PDB entry 6RDO | electron microscopy, 3.10 A resolution | chains 1 and 7 of the 31 polymer chains in the assembly

Chain 1:
Protein: ATP synthase associated protein ASA1
Source organism: Polytomella sp. Pringsheim 198.80
UniProt: Q85JD5 (Q85JD5_9CHLO); numbering as in UniProt (aligned over 1-618)
Chain sequence (618 residues; each row starts with the number of its first residue):
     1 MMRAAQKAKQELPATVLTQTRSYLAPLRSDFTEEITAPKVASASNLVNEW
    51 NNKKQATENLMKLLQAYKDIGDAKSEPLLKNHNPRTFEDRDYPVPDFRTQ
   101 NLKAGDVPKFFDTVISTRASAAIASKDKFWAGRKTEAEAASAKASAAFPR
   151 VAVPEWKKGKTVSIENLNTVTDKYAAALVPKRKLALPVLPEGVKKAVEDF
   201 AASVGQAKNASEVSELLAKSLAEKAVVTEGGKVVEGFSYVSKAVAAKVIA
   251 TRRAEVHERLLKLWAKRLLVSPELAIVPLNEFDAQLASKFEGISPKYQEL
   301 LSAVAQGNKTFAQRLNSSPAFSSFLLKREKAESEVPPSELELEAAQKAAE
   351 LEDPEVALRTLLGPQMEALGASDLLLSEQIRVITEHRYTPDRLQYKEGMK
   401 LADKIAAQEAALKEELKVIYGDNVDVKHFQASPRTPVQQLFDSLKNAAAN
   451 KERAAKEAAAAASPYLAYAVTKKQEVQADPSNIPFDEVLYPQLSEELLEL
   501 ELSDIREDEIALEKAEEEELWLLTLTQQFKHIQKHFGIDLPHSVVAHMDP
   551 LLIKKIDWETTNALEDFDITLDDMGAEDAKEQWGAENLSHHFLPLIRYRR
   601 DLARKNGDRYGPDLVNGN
Not modelled in the structure: 1-22, 618

Chain 7:
Protein: Mitochondrial ATP synthase associated protein ASA7
Source organism: Polytomella sp. Pringsheim 198.80
UniProt: D8V7I2 (D8V7I2_9CHLO); residues 1-190 here = UniProt positions 1-190
Chain sequence (190 residues; numbered 1 to 190; the number before each row is that of its first residue):
     1 MSSVRAGVEAGRRDLTTFTFSGLQDAPVAALSGSIKLNVAAKAGKAEVTV
    51 AAGAAKAATQVSAAALRKLSGSKISLAEVARISVLHSSIQNYLLSLSNER
   101 YQLLSQWPDFTTMYGKDFYYRAHPEDLKKFYDAADEYYKLYETVTEFDSL
   151 SALASQVVPNYAARRRSTVHPAIGSTVADGAFTNFLLSKQ
Not modelled in the structure: 1-14

Chain 1 / chain 7 interface:
Residue-residue contacts - 109 pairs, chain 1 then chain 7:
  Y23(1) with R81(7); I82(7); H86(7); S151(7); A152(7); S155(7), hydrogen bond (backbone-side chain)
  L24(1) with S155(7)
  A25(1) with S155(7); P159(7), hydrophobic
  R28(1) with N160(7), hydrogen bond; A163(7); R166(7)
  D30(1) with R166(7), salt bridge
  F31(1) with R166(7); T168(7)
  T32(1) with A163(7), hydrogen bond (side chain-backbone); R164(7); R166(7), hydrogen bond (backbone-backbone); S167(7), hydrogen bond (backbone-side chain); T168(7), hydrogen bond (backbone-backbone)
  E33(1) with T168(7)
  I35(1) with V169(7), hydrophobic; I173(7), hydrophobic; G174(7)
  T36(1) with R164(7); S175(7)
  P38(1) with R164(7)
  V47(1) with L103(7), hydrophobic
  W50(1) with R100(7); L103(7), hydrophobic; L104(7), hydrophobic; W107(7); L140(7)
  K53(1) with W107(7); E136(7), salt bridge
  K54(1) with Q106(7); W107(7)
  T57(1) with W107(7); A133(7)
  L60(1) with D126(7); K129(7)
  M61(1) with P108(7); D109(7); F110(7), hydrophobic; M113(7); F130(7), hydrophobic
  L63(1) with D126(7)
  L64(1) with M113(7), hydrophobic; F118(7); A122(7), hydrophobic; F130(7), hydrophobic
  Q65(1) with M113(7); F118(7)
  Y67(1) with R121(7); A122(7), hydrophobic; H123(7); D126(7), hydrogen bond
  K68(1) with D117(7), salt bridge; F118(7); R121(7)
  G71(1) with R121(7), hydrogen bond (backbone-side chain)
  D72(1) with R121(7), salt bridge
  E76(1) with R121(7), hydrogen bond (backbone-side chain)
  P77(1) with R121(7), hydrogen bond (backbone-side chain)
  L78(1) with Y120(7), hydrophobic; R121(7)
  L79(1) with Y120(7), hydrophobic
  H82(1) with Y120(7), hydrogen bond (side chain-backbone); A122(7)
  W130(1) with R121(7); A122(7); H123(7), hydrogen bond (backbone-side chain)
  K134(1) with H123(7); D126(7), salt bridge; K129(7)
  F148(1) with M113(7), hydrophobic
  P149(1) with P108(7); D109(7), hydrogen bond (backbone-backbone)
  R150(1) with Q106(7), hydrogen bond (side chain-backbone); W107(7); P108(7); D109(7)
  V151(1) with W107(7), hydrogen bond (backbone-backbone); P108(7); D109(7); Y137(7)
  V153(1) with Y101(7); S105(7); Y137(7); Y141(7), hydrophobic
  P154(1) with Y101(7), hydrogen bond (backbone-side chain); Y141(7)
  W156(1) with L94(7); S97(7); N98(7); Y101(7), hydrophobic; Q102(7), hydrogen bond (backbone-side chain); F147(7), hydrophobic
  K157(1) with N98(7)
  K158(1) with S95(7); N98(7); E99(7), salt bridge
  K181(1) with D117(7), salt bridge
  D486(1) with K116(7), salt bridge
  Y490(1) with G115(7); K116(7), hydrogen bond (side chain-backbone); D117(7)
  L493(1) with K116(7); Y120(7), hydrophobic
Also at the interface, not in a pair above, chain 1 (54 interface residues in all): P26, S29, E34, A37, L46, N51, E58, K126, A131
Also at the interface, not in a pair above, chain 7 (57 interface residues in all): T112, Y119, P124, L127, V144, A178

In short:
54 residues of chain 1 and 57 residues of chain 7 are in contact; the contacts include 18 hydrogen bonds and 8
salt bridges. Polar pairs include D30(1)-R166(7), K53(1)-E136(7) and K68(1)-D117(7).
Here chain 1 is ATP synthase associated protein ASA1 and chain 7 is Mitochondrial ATP synthase associated
protein ASA7, both from Polytomella sp. Pringsheim 198.80. Entry 6RDO (Cryo-EM structure of Polytomella F-ATP
synthase, Rotary substate 1C, composite map) was determined by electron microscopy, deposited together with
6RD4, 6RD5, 6RD6, 6RD7, 6RD8, 6RD9 and 46 further entries.
